Entry 8HN6 (X-ray diffraction, 2.07 A resolution); this record covers chains A and E of the 6 polymer chains in the assembly.

[Chain A]
Name: Heavy chain of monoclonal antibody 3G10
From: Homo sapiens
Notes: antibody fragment or engineered binder
Amino-acid sequence (117 residues; numbered 2 to 118; the number before each row is that of its first residue):
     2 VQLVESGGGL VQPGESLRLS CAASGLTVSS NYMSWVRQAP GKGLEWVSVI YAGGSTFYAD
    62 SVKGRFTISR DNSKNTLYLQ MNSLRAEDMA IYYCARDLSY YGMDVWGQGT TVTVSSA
Not modelled in the structure: 118
Cystine bridges: C22-C95

[Chain E]
Name: Spike protein S1
From: Severe acute respiratory syndrome coronavirus 2
Reference sequence: P0DTC2 (SPIKE_SARS2); residues 333-527 here = UniProt positions 333-527
Amino-acid sequence (195 residues; numbered 333 to 527; the number before each row is that of its first residue):
   333 TNLCPFGEVF NATRFASVYA WNRKRISNCV ADYSVLYNSA SFSTFKCYGV SPTKLNDLCF
   393 TNVYADSFVI RGDEVRQIAP GQTGKIADYN YKLPDDFTGC VIAWNSNNLD SKVGGNYNYL
   453 YRLFRKSNLK PFERDISTEI YQAGSTPCNG VEGFNCYFPL QSYGFQPTNG VGYQPYRVVV
   513 LSFELLHAPA TVCGP
Cystine bridges: C336-C361, C379-C432, C391-C525, C480-C488
From the paper describing this entry:
  - mutagenesis - N501Y, Y505H: decreased binding to 3G10 (proposed by the authors, not directly observed)
  - mutagenesis - E484A: decreased binding to 3C11 (proposed by the authors, not directly observed)

[Interface between chain A and chain E]
Contacting residue pairs - 43 pairs, chain A then chain E:
  V2(A) - F486(E)  hydrophobic
  G26(A) - N487(E)  hydrogen bond (backbone-side chain)
  L27(A) - N487(E)
  T28(A) - A475(E)  hydrogen bond (backbone-backbone)
  T28(A) - G476(E)
  T28(A) - S477(E)
  S30(A) - K458(E)  hydrogen bond
  S31(A) - K458(E)  hydrogen bond
  S31(A) - Y473(E)  hydrogen bond (backbone-side chain)
  S31(A) - Q474(E)
  S31(A) - A475(E)
  N32(A) - A475(E)  hydrogen bond (side chain-backbone)
  Y33(A) - K417(E)
  Y33(A) - Y421(E)
  Y33(A) - L455(E)  hydrogen bond (side chain-backbone)
  Y33(A) - F456(E)  hydrophobic
  Y52(A) - G416(E)
  Y52(A) - K417(E)
  Y52(A) - D420(E)
  Y52(A) - Y421(E)
  A53(A) - Y421(E)  hydrogen bond (backbone-side chain)
  A53(A) - R457(E)
  A53(A) - K458(E)
  A53(A) - Y473(E)
  G54(A) - Y421(E)  hydrogen bond (backbone-side chain)
  G54(A) - K458(E)
  G54(A) - N460(E)
  S56(A) - T415(E)
  S56(A) - D420(E)  hydrogen bond
  F58(A) - T415(E)
  F58(A) - G416(E)
  R97(A) - A475(E)
  R97(A) - F486(E)
  R97(A) - N487(E)  hydrogen bond
  R97(A) - Y489(E)  hydrogen bond
  L99(A) - L455(E)
  L99(A) - F456(E)
  L99(A) - Y489(E)
  S100(A) - L455(E)
  Y101(A) - L455(E)  hydrophobic
  Y101(A) - Q493(E)
  Y102(A) - Q493(E)  hydrogen bond
  D105(A) - F486(E)
Other interface residues (no listed pair), chain A (20 interface residues in all): V106
Other interface residues (no listed pair), chain E (22 interface residues in all): Y453, S459, S494
The authors on this interface:
  - epitope / paratope residues, chain E: L455(E), F456(E), Y473(E), A475(E), G476(E), F486(E), N487(E), Y489(E), Q493(E)

[Summary]
20 residues of chain A face 22 of chain E across their interface; the contacts include 13 hydrogen bonds.
Among the polar pairs are G26(A)-N487(E), S30(A)-K458(E) and S31(A)-K458(E). From the paper: N501Y and Y505H
of chain E reduce binding to 3G10; epitope/paratope residues L455(E), F456(E) and Y473(E) among others.
Here chain A is Heavy chain of monoclonal antibody 3G10 (Homo sapiens) and chain E is Spike protein S1 (Severe
acute respiratory syndrome coronavirus 2). Entry 8HN6 (Crystal structure of monoclonal antibody complexed with
SARS-CoV-2 RBD) was determined by X-ray diffraction.
